8K20 - chains D and F of the 6 polymer chains in the assembly; structure by electron microscopy, 3.70 A resolution.

[Chain D (and F)]
Protein: At5g53043
From: Arabidopsis thaliana
Notes: chain F of this document is another copy of the same molecule, construct and numbering; everything in this record applies to it too
Reference sequence: Q8GWD7 (Q8GWD7_ARATH); residues 1-96 here = UniProt positions 1-96
Chain sequence (102 residues; row label = number of the first residue in the row):
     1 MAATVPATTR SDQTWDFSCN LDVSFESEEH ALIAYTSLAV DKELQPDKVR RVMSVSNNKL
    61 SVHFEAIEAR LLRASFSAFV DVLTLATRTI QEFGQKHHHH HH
Disordered / not traced: 1-15, 95-102 (chain F: 1-15, 93-102)
Differences from the reference sequence: expression tag (97-102)
Reported in the primary citation:
  - self-association interface (contacts with another copy of this molecule): R70, R73

[Chain D / chain F interface]
Inter-chain disulfides: C19(D)-C19(F)
Residue-residue contacts - 23 pairs, chain D then chain F:
  D16(D) - D22(F)
  D16(D) - S24(F)  hydrogen bond
  F17(D) - V23(F)  hydrophobic
  S18(D) - N20(F)
  S18(D) - L21(F)
  S18(D) - D22(F)
  C19(D) - C19(F)  disulfide
  C19(D) - N20(F)
  C19(D) - L21(F)
  N20(D) - S18(F)
  N20(D) - C19(F)
  N20(D) - N20(F)
  L21(D) - S18(F)
  D22(D) - D16(F)
  D22(D) - F17(F)
  D22(D) - S18(F)  hydrogen bond
  V23(D) - F17(F)  hydrophobic
  R70(D) - D81(F)  salt bridge
  R73(D) - R73(F)
  R73(D) - S77(F)
  R73(D) - D81(F)  salt bridge
  S77(D) - R73(F)  hydrogen bond
  V80(D) - A69(F)  hydrophobic
Also at the interface, not in a pair above, chain D (15 interface residues in all): S24, A69, L72
Also at the interface, not in a pair above, chain F (15 interface residues in all): V80, T84

[Overview]
The chain D/chain F interface involves 15 residues from each chain; the contacts include 1 disulfide bond, 3
hydrogen bonds and 2 salt bridges. Polar pairs include R70(D)-D81(F), R73(D)-D81(F) and D16(D)-S24(F). From
the paper: a self-association interface involving R70(D) and R73(D).
Chain D and chain F are both At5g53043 (Arabidopsis thaliana); the structure, Cryo-EM structure of KEOPS
complex from Arabidopsis thaliana, was determined by electron microscopy.
